PDB entry 5HD7 | X-ray diffraction, 1.69 A resolution | chain A

== Chain A ==
Name: Mitogen-activated protein kinase 1
Organism: Rattus norvegicus
Notes: EC 2.7.11.24
UniProt: P63086 (MK01_RAT); residues 1-358 here = UniProt positions 1-358
Amino-acid sequence (365 residues; each row starts with the number of its first residue; numbers below 1 keep their minus sign (Ala-6 is residue -6)):
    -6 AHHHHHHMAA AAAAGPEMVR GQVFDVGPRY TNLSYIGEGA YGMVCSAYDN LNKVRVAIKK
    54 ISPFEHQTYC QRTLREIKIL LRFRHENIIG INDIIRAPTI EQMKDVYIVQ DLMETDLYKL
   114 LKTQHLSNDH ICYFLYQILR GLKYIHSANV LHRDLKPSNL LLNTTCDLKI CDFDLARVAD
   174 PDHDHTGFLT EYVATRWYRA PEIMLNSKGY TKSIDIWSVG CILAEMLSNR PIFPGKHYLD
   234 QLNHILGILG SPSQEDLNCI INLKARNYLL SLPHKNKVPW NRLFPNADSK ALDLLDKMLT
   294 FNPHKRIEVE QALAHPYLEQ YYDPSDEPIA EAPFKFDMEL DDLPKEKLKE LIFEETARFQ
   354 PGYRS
Unresolved in the structure: -6 to 8, 356-358
Differences from the reference sequence: expression tag (-6 to 0); engineered mutation Asp167 (Gly in P63086)
Residues lining bound ligands: 38Z ((3R)-1-(2-oxo-2-{4-[4-(pyrimidin-2-yl)phenyl]piperazin-1-yl}ethyl)-N-[3-(pyridin-4-yl)-2H-indazol-5-yl]pyrrolidine-3-carboxamide): Ile29, Ala33, Tyr34, Val37, Ala50, Lys52, Ile54, Ser55, Pro56, Tyr62, Arg65, Thr66, Glu69, Ile82, Gln103, Asp104, Leu105, Met106, Glu107, Thr108, Asp109, Lys112, Leu154, Cys164, Asp165, Asp167

== Overview ==
Chain A binds compound 38Z.
Chain A is Mitogen-activated protein kinase 1 (Rattus norvegicus); the structure, Dissecting Therapeutic
Resistance to ERK Inhibition Rat Mutant SCH772984 in complex with
(3R)-1-(2-oxo-2-{4-[4-(pyrimidin-2-yl)phenyl]piperazin-1-yl}ethyl)-N-[3-(pyridin-4-yl)-2H-indazol-5-yl]pyrrolidine-3-carboxamide,
was determined by X-ray diffraction together with 5HD4 from the same study.
